PDB entry 8TR3 | electron microscopy, 3.74 A resolution | chains A and H of the 12 polymer chains in the assembly

# Chain A
Name: CNE40 SOSIP Envelope glycoprotein gp120
Source organism: Human immunodeficiency virus 1
UniProtKB: D7S2E5 (D7S2E5_9HIV1); the construct has insertions or renumbered stretches relative to UniProt, so the offset changes along the chain: 32-116 = UniProt 31-115; 208-299 = UniProt 218-309; 301-359 = UniProt 310-368; 361-404 = UniProt 369-412; 1 more segments
Sequence (489 residues; numbered 32 to 513 plus 102 insertion-coded residues; 95 numbers in that range are skipped by the numbering (no residue carries them; nothing is unmodelled there); the number before each row is that of its first residue; a row labelled like 116A-116Z holds insertion residues (116A, then the next letters in order)):
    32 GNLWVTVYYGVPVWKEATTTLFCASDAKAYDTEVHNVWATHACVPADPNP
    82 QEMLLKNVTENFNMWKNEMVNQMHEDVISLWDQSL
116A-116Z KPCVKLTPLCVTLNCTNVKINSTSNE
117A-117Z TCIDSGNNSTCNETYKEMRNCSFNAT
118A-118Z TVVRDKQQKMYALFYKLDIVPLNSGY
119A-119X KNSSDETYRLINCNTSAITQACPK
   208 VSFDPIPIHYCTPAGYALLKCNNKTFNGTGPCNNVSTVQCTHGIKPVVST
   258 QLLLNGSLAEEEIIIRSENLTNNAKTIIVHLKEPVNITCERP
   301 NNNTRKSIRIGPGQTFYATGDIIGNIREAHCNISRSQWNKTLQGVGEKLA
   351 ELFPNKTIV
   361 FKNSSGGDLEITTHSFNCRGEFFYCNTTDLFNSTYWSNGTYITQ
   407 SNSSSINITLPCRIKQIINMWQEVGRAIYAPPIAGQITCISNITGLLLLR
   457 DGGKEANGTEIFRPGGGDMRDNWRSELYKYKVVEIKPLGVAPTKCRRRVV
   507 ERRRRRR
Not modelled in the structure: 32-33, 58-70, 116A-116Z, 117A-117Z, 118A-118Z, 119A-119X, 301-328, 407-409, 423-440, 503-513
Sequence notes: engineered mutation Cys-501 (Ala507 in D7S2E5), Arg-502 (Lys508 in D7S2E5), Arg-509 (Glu515 in D7S2E5), Arg-510 (Lys516 in D7S2E5); insertion (512-513)
Disulfides: Cys-54/Cys-74, Cys-218/Cys-247, Cys-228/Cys-239, Cys-296/Cys-331, Cys-378/Cys-445, Cys-385/Cys-418
Glycans and other covalent adducts: N-acetylglucosamine (NAG) linked to Asn-88, Asn-230, Asn-234, Asn-241, Asn-262, Asn-276, Asn-363, Asn-386, Asn-392, Asn-413, Asn-448
Reported in the primary citation:
  - mutagenesis - D368R: abolished binding to HmAb64

# Chain H
Name: HmAb64 Fv heavy chain
Source organism: Homo sapiens
Sequence (124 residues; row label = number of the first residue in the row; a row labelled like 82A-82C holds insertion residues (82A, then the next letters in order)):
     1 QVQLVQSGAEVKKPGASVKVSCKASGYTFTSYDITWVRQAPGQGLEWMGW
    51 IS
   52A A
    53 YNGDTNYAQRLQGRVTMTTDTSTSTAYMEL
82A-82C RSL
    83 RSDDTAVYYCARAKHTVL
100A-100G VTAMRWF
   101 DPWGQGTLVTVSS
Disulfides: Cys-22/Cys-92

# Chain A / chain H interface
Pairs across the interface - 20 pairs, chain A then chain H:
  His-105(A) with Met-100D(H)
  Trp-112(A) with Val-99(H), hydrophobic; Leu-100(H), hydrophobic
  Asp-113(A) with Thr-28(H), hydrogen bond; Ser-31(H), hydrogen bond
  Leu-116(A) with Tyr-53(H); Thr-98(H); Val-99(H), hydrophobic
  Asp-368(A) with Arg-100E(H), salt bridge
  Glu-370(A) with Val-100A(H); Thr-100B(H); Arg-100E(H), salt bridge
  Ile-371(A) with Thr-100B(H); Arg-100E(H)
  Phe-382(A) with Val-99(H), hydrophobic
  Gly-473(A) with Thr-100B(H); Ala-100C(H)
  Met-475(A) with Leu-100(H), hydrophobic; Ala-100C(H), hydrophobic; Met-100D(H), hydrophobic
Other interface residues (no listed pair), chain A (16 interface residues in all): Val-108, Ile-109, Val-255, Thr-257, Ser-375, Tyr-384
Other interface residues (no listed pair), chain H (13 interface residues in all): Tyr-32, His-97
Interface features reported in the paper:
  - pairs named by the authors: Asp-368(A)/Arg-100E(H) (salt bridge)
  - epitope / paratope residues, chain A: Asp-368(A)

# Summary
The interface between chain A and chain H involves 16 residues on one side and 13 on the other, with 2
hydrogen bonds and 2 salt bridges. Polar pairs include Asp-368(A)/Arg-100E(H), Glu-370(A)/Arg-100E(H) and
Asp-113(A)/Thr-28(H). The paper describes a salt bridge between Asp-368(A) and Arg-100E(H). The paper reports
that D368R of chain A abolishes binding to HmAb64; the epitope/paratope residue Asp-368(A).
Here chain A is CNE40 SOSIP Envelope glycoprotein gp120 (Human immunodeficiency virus 1) and chain H is HmAb64
Fv heavy chain (Homo sapiens). Entry 8TR3 (Cryo-EM structure of HmAb64 scFv in complex with CNE40 SOSIP
trimer) was determined by electron microscopy.
